PDB entry 8FEF | electron microscopy, 2.71 A resolution | chains G and H of the 10 polymer chains in the assembly

Chain G (and H):
Molecule: ABC transporter, ATP-binding protein, Green fluorescent protein chimera
Organism: Mycolicibacterium smegmatis MC2 155
Notes: chain H of this document is another copy of the same molecule, construct and numbering; everything in this record applies to it too
Reference sequence: chimeric construct of A0QS64, P42212: residues 1-360 from A0QS64 (A0QS64_MYCS2) positions 1-360 (same numbers); residues 424-629 from P42212 positions 33-238 (UniProt number = residue number - 391)
Amino-acid sequence (653 residues; row label = number of the first residue in the row):
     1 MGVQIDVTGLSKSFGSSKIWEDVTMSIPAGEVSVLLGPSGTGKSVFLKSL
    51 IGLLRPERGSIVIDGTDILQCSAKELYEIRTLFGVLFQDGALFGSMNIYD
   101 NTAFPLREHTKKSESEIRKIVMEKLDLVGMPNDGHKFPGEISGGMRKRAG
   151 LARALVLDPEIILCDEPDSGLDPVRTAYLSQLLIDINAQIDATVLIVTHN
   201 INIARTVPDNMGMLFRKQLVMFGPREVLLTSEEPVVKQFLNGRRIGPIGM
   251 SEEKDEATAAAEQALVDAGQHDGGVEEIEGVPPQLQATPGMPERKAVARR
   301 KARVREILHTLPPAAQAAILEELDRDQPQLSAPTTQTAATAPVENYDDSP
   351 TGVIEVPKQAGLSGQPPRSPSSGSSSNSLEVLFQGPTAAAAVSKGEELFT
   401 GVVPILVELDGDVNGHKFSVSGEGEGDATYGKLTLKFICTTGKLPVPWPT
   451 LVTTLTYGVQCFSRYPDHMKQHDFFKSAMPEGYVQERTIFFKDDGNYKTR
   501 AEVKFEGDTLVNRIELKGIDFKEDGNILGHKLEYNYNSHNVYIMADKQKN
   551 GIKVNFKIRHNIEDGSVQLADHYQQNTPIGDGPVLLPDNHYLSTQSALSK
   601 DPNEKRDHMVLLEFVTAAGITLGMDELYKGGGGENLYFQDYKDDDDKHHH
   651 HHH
Disordered / not traced: 1, 256-280, 326-653 (chain H: 1, 256-280, 325-653)
Sequence notes: linker (361-423); conflict L455 (Phe64 in P42212), T456 (Ser65 in P42212), L622 (His231 in P42212); expression tag (630-653)
UniProt features mapped onto this chain:
  - modified residue: Y457 (Z: -2,3-didehydrotyrosine)
What the authors report for this chain:
  - self-association interface (contacts with another copy of this molecule): Y178

Chain G / chain H interface:
Pairs across the interface (65; chain G residue first):
  P38(G) - D172(H)
  P38(G) - R175(H)
  S39(G) - G170(H)
  S39(G) - D172(H)  hydrogen bond
  S39(G) - R175(H)
  S142(G) - S251(H)  hydrogen bond
  S142(G) - E252(H)
  S142(G) - E253(H)  hydrogen bond
  M145(G) - S251(H)
  M145(G) - E253(H)
  R148(G) - M250(H)
  G170(G) - S39(H)  hydrogen bond (backbone-side chain)
  L171(G) - H199(H)
  D172(G) - P38(H)
  D172(G) - S39(H)  hydrogen bond (side chain-backbone)
  D172(G) - F239(H)
  P173(G) - H199(H)
  P173(G) - I201(H)  hydrophobic
  V174(G) - Q238(H)
  V174(G) - R243(H)
  V174(G) - I248(H)  hydrophobic
  R175(G) - P38(H)
  R175(G) - S39(H)
  R175(G) - I248(H)
  R175(G) - G249(H)  hydrogen bond (side chain-backbone)
  R175(G) - M250(H)
  R175(G) - S251(H)  hydrogen bond (side chain-backbone)
  R175(G) - E252(H)
  R175(G) - D255(H)  salt bridge
  A177(G) - G242(H)
  A177(G) - R244(H)
  Y178(G) - R244(H)  hydrogen bond (side chain-backbone)
  Y178(G) - I248(H)  hydrogen bond (side chain-backbone)
  Y178(G) - G249(H)
  Y178(G) - M250(H)  hydrophobic
  Q181(G) - R244(H)
  H199(G) - L171(H)
  H199(G) - P173(H)
  I201(G) - P173(H)  hydrophobic
  Q238(G) - V174(H)
  F239(G) - D172(H)
  G242(G) - P173(H)
  G242(G) - A177(H)
  R243(G) - V174(H)
  R244(G) - Y178(H)  hydrogen bond (backbone-side chain)
  R244(G) - Q181(H)
  I248(G) - V174(H)  hydrophobic
  I248(G) - R175(H)
  I248(G) - Y178(H)  hydrogen bond (backbone-side chain)
  G249(G) - R175(H)  hydrogen bond (backbone-side chain)
  G249(G) - Y178(H)
  M250(G) - G129(H)
  M250(G) - R148(H)
  M250(G) - R175(H)
  M250(G) - Y178(H)  hydrophobic
  S251(G) - S142(H)
  S251(G) - G144(H)
  S251(G) - M145(H)  hydrogen bond (side chain-backbone)
  S251(G) - R175(H)  hydrogen bond (backbone-side chain)
  E252(G) - S142(H)
  E252(G) - R175(H)
  E253(G) - I141(H)
  E253(G) - S142(H)  hydrogen bond
  E253(G) - M145(H)
  D255(G) - R175(H)  salt bridge
Other interface residues (no listed pair), chain G (32 interface residues in all): G37, G129, I141, G246
Other interface residues (no listed pair), chain H (33 interface residues in all): G37, E140
From the paper, about this interface:
  - interface residues, chain H: Y178(H)

Overview:
The interface between chain G and chain H involves 32 residues on one side and 33 on the other, with 15
hydrogen bonds and 2 salt bridges. Polar pairs include R175(G)-D255(H), S39(G)-D172(H) and S142(G)-S251(H).
From the paper: the interface residue Y178(H); a self-association interface involving Y178(G).
Both chains are ABC transporter, ATP-binding protein, Green fluorescent protein chimera (Mycolicibacterium
smegmatis MC2 155). Entry 8FEF (Structure of Mce1 transporter from Mycobacterium smegmatis (Map0)) was
determined by electron microscopy (same publication as 8FED and 8FEE).
